8RR4 - chains A and B of the 7 polymer chains in the assembly; structure by electron microscopy, 3.20 A resolution.

# Chain A (and B)
Molecule: 3-hydroxyacyl-CoA dehydrogenase type-2
Organism: Homo sapiens
Notes: EC 1.1.1.35, 1.1.1.62, 1.1.1.239, 1.1.1.178, 1.1.1.53, 1.1.1.159; chain B of this document is another copy of the same molecule, construct and numbering; everything in this record applies to it too
UniProtKB: Q99714 (HCD2_HUMAN); residues 1-261 here = UniProt positions 1-261
Amino-acid sequence (261 residues; numbered 1 to 261; the number before each row is that of its first residue):
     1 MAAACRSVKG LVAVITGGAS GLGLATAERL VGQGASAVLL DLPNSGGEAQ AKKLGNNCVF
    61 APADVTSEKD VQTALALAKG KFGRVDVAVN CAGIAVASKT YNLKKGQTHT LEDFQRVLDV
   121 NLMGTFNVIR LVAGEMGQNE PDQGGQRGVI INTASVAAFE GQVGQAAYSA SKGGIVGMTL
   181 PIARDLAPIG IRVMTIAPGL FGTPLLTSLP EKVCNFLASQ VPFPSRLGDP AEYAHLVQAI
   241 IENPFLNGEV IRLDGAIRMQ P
Disordered / not traced: 1-6 (chain B: 1-6, 207-211)
UniProt features mapped onto this chain:
  - active site: Tyr168 (Proton acceptor)
  - binding site (NAD(+)): Ser20, Leu22, Asp41, Asp64, Val65, Cys91, Tyr168, Lys172, Phe201, Thr203
  - binding site (substrate): Ser155
  - modified residue: Ala2 (N-acetylalanine), Lys53 (N6-acetyllysine), Lys69 (N6-acetyllysine), Lys99 (N6-acetyllysine), Lys105 (N6-acetyllysine), Lys212 (N6-acetyllysine)
  - natural variant: Val12 (V12L: In HSD10MD), Val65 (V65A: In HSD10MD; uncertain significance), Asp86 (D86G: In HSD10MD), Leu122 (L122V: In HSD10MD), Arg130 (R130C: In HSD10MD), Gln165 (Q165H: In HSD10MD), Val176 (V176M: In HSD10MD), Pro210 (P210S: In HSD10MD), Lys212 (K212E: In HSD10MD), Arg226 (R226Q: In HSD10MD), Asn247 (N247S: In HSD10MD), Glu249 (E249Q: In HSD10MD)
  - mutagenesis: Ser20 (S20F: Decreased dehydrogenase activity. Does not affect mitochondrial tRNA 5'-end processing. Does not affect tRNA methylation), Lys172 (K172A: Abolishes dehydrogenase activity. Does not affect mitochondrial tRNA 5'-end processing. Does not affect tRNA methylation. Does not affect homotetramerization)

# Chain A / chain B interface
Pairs across the interface (71):
  Lys99(A) - Asp185(B)
  Thr100(A) - Ile182(B)
  Thr100(A) - Asp185(B)  hydrogen bond (backbone-side chain)
  Tyr101(A) - Ala133(B)
  Tyr101(A) - Gly134(B)
  Leu103(A) - Gly137(B)
  Leu103(A) - Ile189(B)  hydrophobic
  Thr108(A) - Arg130(B)
  His109(A) - Phe126(B)
  His109(A) - Arg130(B)  hydrogen bond (backbone-side chain)
  Leu111(A) - Met123(B)  hydrophobic
  Leu111(A) - Asn127(B)
  Leu111(A) - Arg130(B)
  Phe114(A) - Phe126(B)  hydrophobic
  Gln115(A) - Asp119(B)  hydrogen bond
  Gln115(A) - Met123(B)
  Leu118(A) - Leu122(B)  hydrophobic
  Asp119(A) - Gln115(B)  hydrogen bond
  Leu122(A) - Leu118(B)  hydrophobic
  Met123(A) - Leu111(B)  hydrophobic
  Met123(A) - Gln115(B)
  Phe126(A) - His109(B)
  Phe126(A) - Phe114(B)  hydrophobic
  Asn127(A) - Leu111(B)
  Arg130(A) - Thr108(B)
  Arg130(A) - His109(B)  hydrogen bond (side chain-backbone)
  Arg130(A) - Leu111(B)
  Gly134(A) - Tyr101(B)
  Gly137(A) - Leu103(B)
  Ala158(A) - Gly177(B)
  Phe159(A) - Leu180(B)
  Glu160(A) - Leu180(B)
  Gly161(A) - Pro181(B)
  Gly161(A) - Arg184(B)  hydrogen bond (backbone-side chain)
  Gln162(A) - Pro181(B)
  Val163(A) - Arg184(B)
  Val163(A) - Asp185(B)
  Gly164(A) - Asp185(B)  hydrogen bond (backbone-side chain)
  Gln165(A) - Pro181(B)
  Ala166(A) - Met178(B)
  Ala166(A) - Pro181(B)  hydrophobic
  Ser169(A) - Gly177(B)
  Ser169(A) - Pro181(B)
  Ala170(A) - Gly174(B)
  Ala170(A) - Met178(B)  hydrophobic
  Gly173(A) - Gly173(B)
  Gly173(A) - Gly174(B)
  Gly174(A) - Ala170(B)
  Gly174(A) - Gly173(B)
  Gly174(A) - Gly174(B)
  Gly177(A) - Ala158(B)
  Gly177(A) - Ser169(B)
  Met178(A) - Ala166(B)
  Met178(A) - Ala170(B)  hydrophobic
  Leu180(A) - Phe159(B)
  Leu180(A) - Glu160(B)
  Pro181(A) - Gly161(B)
  Pro181(A) - Gln162(B)
  Pro181(A) - Ala166(B)  hydrophobic
  Pro181(A) - Ser169(B)
  Ile182(A) - Thr100(B)
  Arg184(A) - Gly161(B)  hydrogen bond (side chain-backbone)
  Arg184(A) - Met259(B)  hydrogen bond (side chain-backbone)
  Arg184(A) - Pro261(B)
  Asp185(A) - Lys99(B)
  Asp185(A) - Thr100(B)  hydrogen bond
  Asp185(A) - Val163(B)
  Asp185(A) - Gly164(B)  hydrogen bond (side chain-backbone)
  Ile189(A) - Leu103(B)  hydrophobic
  Met259(A) - Arg184(B)  hydrogen bond (backbone-side chain)
  Pro261(A) - Arg184(B)
Also at the interface, not in a pair above, chain A (48 interface residues in all): Ser98, Ile129, Ala133, Arg147, Ala157, Leu186, Gln260
Also at the interface, not in a pair above, chain B (47 interface residues in all): Ile129, Arg147, Ala157, Gln165, Leu186, Gln260

# In short
The interface between chain A and chain B involves 48 residues on one side and 47 on the other; the contacts
include 12 hydrogen bonds. Polar pairs include Thr100(A)-Asp185(B), His109(A)-Arg130(B) and
Gln115(A)-Asp119(B).
Both chains are 3-hydroxyacyl-CoA dehydrogenase type-2 (Homo sapiens). Entry 8RR4 (Human mitochondrial RNase Z
complex with ELAC2-D550N catalytic mutant with ordered flexible arm and tRNA-Tyr precursor ...) was determined
by electron microscopy (same publication as 8RR1).
